7VEA - chains aM and aR of the 90 polymer chains in the assembly; structure by electron microscopy, 3.70 A resolution.

# Chain aM
Protein: Phycobiliprotein ApcE
Organism: Thermosynechococcus vestitus BP-1
UniProtKB: Q8DGF2 (Q8DGF2_THEEB); numbering as in UniProt (aligned over 1-1139)
Chain sequence (1139 residues; numbered 1 to 1139; the number before each row is that of its first residue):
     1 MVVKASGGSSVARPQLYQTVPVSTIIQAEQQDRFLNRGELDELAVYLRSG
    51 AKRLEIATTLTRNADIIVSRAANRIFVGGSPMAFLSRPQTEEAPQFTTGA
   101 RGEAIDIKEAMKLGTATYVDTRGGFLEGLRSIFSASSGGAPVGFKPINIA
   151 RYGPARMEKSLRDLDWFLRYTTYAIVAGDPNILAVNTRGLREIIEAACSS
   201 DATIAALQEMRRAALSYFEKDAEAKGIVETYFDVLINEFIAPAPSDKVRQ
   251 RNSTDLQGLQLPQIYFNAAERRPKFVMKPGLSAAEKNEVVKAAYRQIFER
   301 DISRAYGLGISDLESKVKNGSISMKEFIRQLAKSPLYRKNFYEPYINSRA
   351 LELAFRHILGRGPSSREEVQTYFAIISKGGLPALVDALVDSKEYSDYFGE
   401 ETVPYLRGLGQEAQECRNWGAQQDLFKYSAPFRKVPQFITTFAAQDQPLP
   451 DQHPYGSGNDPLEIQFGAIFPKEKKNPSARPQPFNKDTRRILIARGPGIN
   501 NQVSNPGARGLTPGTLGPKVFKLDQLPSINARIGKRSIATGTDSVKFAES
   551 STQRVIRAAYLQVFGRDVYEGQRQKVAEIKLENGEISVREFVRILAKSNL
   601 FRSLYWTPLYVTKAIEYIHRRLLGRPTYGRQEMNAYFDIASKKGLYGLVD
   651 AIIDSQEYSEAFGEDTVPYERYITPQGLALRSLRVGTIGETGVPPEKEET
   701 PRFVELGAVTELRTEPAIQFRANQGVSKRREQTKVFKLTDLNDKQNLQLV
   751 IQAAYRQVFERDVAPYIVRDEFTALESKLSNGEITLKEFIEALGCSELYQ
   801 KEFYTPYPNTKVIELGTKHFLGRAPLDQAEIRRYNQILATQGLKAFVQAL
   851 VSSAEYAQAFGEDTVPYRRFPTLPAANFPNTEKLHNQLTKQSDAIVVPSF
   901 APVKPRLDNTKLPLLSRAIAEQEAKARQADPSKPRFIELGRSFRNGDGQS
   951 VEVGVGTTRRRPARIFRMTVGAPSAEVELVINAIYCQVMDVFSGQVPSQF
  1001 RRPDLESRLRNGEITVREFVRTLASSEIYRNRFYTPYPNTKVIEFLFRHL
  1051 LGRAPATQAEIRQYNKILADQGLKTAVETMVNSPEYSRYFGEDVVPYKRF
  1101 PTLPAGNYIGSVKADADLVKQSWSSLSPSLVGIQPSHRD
Unresolved in the structure: 1, 81-153, 526-552, 941-952, 1134-1139
Glycans and other covalent adducts: phycocyanobilin (CYC) linked to Cys198
Ligand contacts:
  - phycocyanobilin (CYC), molecule 1: Pro14, Gln257, Leu259, Leu261, Tyr265, Leu409, Ala413, Gln414, Glu415, Cys416, Trp419
  - phycocyanobilin (CYC), molecule 2: Ile75, Ala155, Arg156, Lys159, Ser160, Asp163, Trp166, Phe167, Tyr170, Asn186, Thr187, Leu190, Ile193, Ile194, Ala197, Ser199, Ala202, Thr203
  - phycocyanobilin (CYC), molecule 3: Arg300, Tyr306, Tyr428, Phe432
  - phycocyanobilin (CYC), molecule 4: Ile346, Asn347, Ser348, Arg366, Gln370, Phe373, Ile439
  - phycocyanobilin (CYC), molecule 5: Tyr455, Tyr610, Val611, Thr612, Arg630, Asn634, Phe637
  - phycocyanobilin (CYC), molecule 6: Ile464, Gln465, Phe466, Gly467, Ile469, Arg566
  - phycocyanobilin (CYC), molecule 7: Arg489, Ile491, Leu492, Ile493, Ala494, Gly498, Asn501, Val503
  - phycocyanobilin (CYC), molecule 8: Gly725, Val726, Arg730, Pro871, Thr872, Leu873, Pro874, Ala875, Phe878
  - phycocyanobilin (CYC), molecule 9: Arg761, Leu888, Thr889, Lys890
  - phycocyanobilin (CYC), molecule 10: Thr773, Leu775, Glu776, Lys778, Leu779
  - phycocyanobilin (CYC), molecule 11: Asn809, Thr810, Gln828, Ile831, Arg832, Asn835, Ser899
  - phycocyanobilin (CYC), molecule 12: Arg959, Arg960, Thr1102, Leu1103, Pro1104, Ala1105, Tyr1108
  - phycocyanobilin (CYC), molecule 13: Phe992, Leu1118, Val1119, Gln1121, Ser1122, Trp1123
  - phycocyanobilin (CYC), molecule 14: Asp1004, Ser1007, Arg1008, Arg1010, Asn1011
  - phycocyanobilin (CYC), molecule 15: Asn1039, Thr1040, Arg1062, Asn1065
From the paper describing this entry:
  - binding site for phycocyanobilin: Tyr265, Tyr306, Ser348, Arg366, Phe373, Cys416, Tyr428, Phe432, Tyr455, Tyr610, Arg630, Phe637, Arg730, Arg761, Asn809, Asn835, Thr872, Leu873, Phe878, Lys890, Phe992, Ser1122
  - binding site for phycocyanobilin: Trp166 (proposed by the authors, not directly observed)

# Chain aR
Protein: Phycobilisome core component
Organism: Thermosynechococcus vestitus BP-1
UniProtKB: Q8DHC5 (Q8DHC5_THEEB); residue numbers follow UniProt; this construct covers 1-169
Chain sequence (169 residues; each row starts with the number of its first residue):
     1 MRDAVTTLIKNYDSTGRYLDRDAVDRLRSYFNSGAARVKAAAVINANAAA
    51 IVKEAASALFTEQPELIQPGGNAYTTRRYATCLRDMDYYLRYASYAIVAG
   101 DVDVLNERVLEGLRETYNSLGVPIGPTVRGIQIMKEIVRDRVAAAGIEDT
   151 GIVEQPFDYMCRQLSEVNI
Modified / non-standard residues: Asn72 (N-methyl asparagine; MEN)
Glycans and other covalent adducts: phycocyanobilin (CYC) linked to Cys82
Ligand contacts:
  - phycocyanobilin (CYC), molecule 1: Leu59, Leu66, Asn72, Ala73, Arg77, Arg78, Thr81, Arg84, Asp85, Met86, Tyr88, Tyr89, Tyr92, Arg108, Val109, Leu113, Thr116, Tyr117, Leu120, Val122, Pro123, Pro126, Thr127
  - phycocyanobilin (CYC), molecule 2: Ile67, Tyr74, Thr76, Tyr79
From the paper describing this entry:
  - binding site for phycocyanobilin: Arg77, Arg78, Cys82, Arg84

# How chain aM and chain aR interact
Pairs across the interface (62):
  Val2(aM) - Tyr159(aR)
  Val2(aM) - Gln163(aR)
  Val3(aM) - Asn106(aR)
  Val3(aM) - Leu110(aR)
  Val3(aM) - Glu111(aR)
  Val3(aM) - Gln163(aR)
  Lys4(aM) - Glu111(aR)
  Ala5(aM) - Glu115(aR)
  Ser6(aM) - Gly112(aR)
  Ser6(aM) - Glu115(aR)
  Gly7(aM) - Glu115(aR)
  Gly8(aM) - Glu115(aR)  hydrogen bond (backbone-side chain)
  Ser9(aM) - Glu115(aR)  hydrogen bond (backbone-side chain)
  Ser10(aM) - Ser119(aR)
  Val11(aM) - Ser119(aR)
  Ala12(aM) - Ser119(aR)  hydrogen bond (backbone-backbone)
  Pro14(aM) - Arg77(aR)
  Gln15(aM) - Arg77(aR)  hydrogen bond (backbone-side chain)
  Leu16(aM) - Arg77(aR)
  Leu16(aM) - Arg78(aR)
  Arg169(aM) - Tyr74(aR)  hydrogen bond
  Tyr170(aM) - Tyr74(aR)
  Tyr170(aM) - Thr75(aR)
  Asn186(aM) - Thr75(aR)
  Asn186(aM) - Thr76(aR)  hydrogen bond (backbone-side chain)
  Asn186(aM) - Arg77(aR)
  Thr187(aM) - Thr76(aR)
  Thr254(aM) - Arg108(aR)
  Asp255(aM) - Arg108(aR)  hydrogen bond (backbone-side chain)
  Leu256(aM) - Arg108(aR)
  Gln257(aM) - Tyr92(aR)  hydrogen bond
  Gln257(aM) - Arg108(aR)  hydrogen bond (side chain-backbone)
  Gly258(aM) - Arg91(aR)  hydrogen bond (backbone-side chain)
  Gly258(aM) - Tyr92(aR)
  Leu259(aM) - Tyr88(aR)
  Gln260(aM) - Arg84(aR)
  Gln260(aM) - Asp87(aR)
  Gln260(aM) - Tyr88(aR)  hydrogen bond (backbone-side chain)
  Pro262(aM) - Ala80(aR)  hydrophobic
  Pro262(aM) - Thr81(aR)
  Ile264(aM) - Thr76(aR)
  Ile264(aM) - Arg77(aR)
  Ile264(aM) - Ala80(aR)  hydrophobic
  Tyr265(aM) - Arg77(aR)
  Tyr265(aM) - Thr81(aR)
  Ala268(aM) - Arg77(aR)
  Leu409(aM) - Leu120(aR)  hydrophobic
  Cys416(aM) - Arg108(aR)
  Cys416(aM) - Val109(aR)
  Cys416(aM) - Glu111(aR)
  Cys416(aM) - Gly112(aR)
  Arg417(aM) - Glu107(aR)
  Arg417(aM) - Arg108(aR)
  Arg417(aM) - Glu111(aR)
  Trp419(aM) - Thr116(aR)
  Trp419(aM) - Ser119(aR)  hydrogen bond
  Trp419(aM) - Leu120(aR)  hydrophobic
  Gly420(aM) - Glu115(aR)
  Gln445(aM) - Glu111(aR)
  Asp446(aM) - Glu107(aR)
  Asn485(aM) - Val167(aR)
  Lys486(aM) - Ile169(aR)
Other interface residues (no listed pair), chain aM (44 interface residues in all): Val185, Leu190, Ile193, Leu261, Pro481, Asp487
Other interface residues (no listed pair), chain aR (30 interface residues in all): Pro69, Tyr79, Leu113

# In short
44 residues of chain aM and 30 residues of chain aR are in contact, with 12 hydrogen bonds. Polar contacts
include Gly8(aM)-Glu115(aR), Ser9(aM)-Glu115(aR) and Gln15(aM)-Arg77(aR). Chain aM binds 14 copies of
phycocyanobilin. Chain aR binds phycocyanobilin. Phycocyanobilin is covalently linked to Cys198(aM). The paper
reports a binding site for phycocyanobilin at Tyr265(aM), Tyr306(aM) and Arg77(aR) among others.
Chain aM is Phycobiliprotein ApcE and chain aR is Phycobilisome core component, both from Thermosynechococcus
vestitus BP-1; the structure, Pentacylindrical allophycocyanin core from Thermosynechococcus vulcanus, was
determined by electron microscopy.
